3P57 - chains C and P of the 13 polymer chains in the assembly; structure by X-ray diffraction, 2.19 A resolution.

# Chain C
Name: Myocyte-specific enhancer factor 2A
Source organism: Homo sapiens
Notes: fragment: N terminal domain
UniProt: Q02078 (MEF2A_HUMAN); numbering as in UniProt (aligned over 2-91)
Amino-acid sequence (90 residues; row label = number of the first residue in the row):
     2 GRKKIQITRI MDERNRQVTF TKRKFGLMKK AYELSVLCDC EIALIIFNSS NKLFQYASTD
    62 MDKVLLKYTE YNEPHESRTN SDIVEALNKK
UniProt features mapped onto this chain:
  - DNA-binding region: Ala58 to Glu86 (Mef2-type)
  - modified residue: Ser59 (Phosphoserine)

# Chain P
Name: Histone acetyltransferase p300
Source organism: Homo sapiens
Notes: EC 2.3.1.48
UniProt: Q09472 (EP300_HUMAN); residues 4-113 here correspond to UniProt positions 1726-1835 (UniProt number = residue number + 1722)
Amino-acid sequence (112 residues; row label = number of the first residue in the row):
     2 HMSPGDSRRL SIQRCIQSLV HACQCRNANC SLPSCQKMKR VVQHTKGCKR KTNGGCPICK
    62 QLIALCCYHA KHCQENKCPV PFCLNIKQKL RQQQLQHRLQ QAQMLRRRMA SM
Disordered / not traced: 50-56
Differences from the reference sequence: expression tag (2-3)
UniProt features mapped onto this chain:
  - zinc finger: Gly6 to Ile87 (TAZ-type 2)
  - modified residue: Ser4 (Phosphoserine)
Metal / ion sites: Zn2+ site 1: His22, Cys26, Cys31, Cys36; Zn2+ site 2: His45, Cys49, Cys57, Cys60; Zn2+ site 3: His70, Cys74, Cys79, Cys84
From the paper describing this entry:
  - mutagenesis - Q93A, Q93Y: unchanged binding to Myocyte-specific enhancer factor 2A (chain C)
  - mutagenesis - R9A/Y69A, Q18Y: increased binding to Myocyte-specific enhancer factor 2A (chain C)
  - mutagenesis - L11A/R15A/Q18A, L11R/R15A, L96A/L100A: decreased binding to Myocyte-specific enhancer factor 2A (chain C)

# How chain C and chain P interact
Pairs across the interface (8):
  Leu67(C) with His22(P); Leu33(P), hydrophobic
  Thr70(C) with Arg15(P); Gln18(P)
  Glu71(C) with Ser19(P); Leu33(P); Pro34(P); Ser35(P), hydrogen bond
Also at the interface, not in a pair above, chain C (5 interface residues in all): Leu66, Lys68
Interface features reported in the paper:
  - pairs named by the authors: Arg15(P)-Thr70(C) (hydrophobic contact), Gln18(P)-Leu67(C) (hydrophobic contact), His22(P)-Leu67(C) (hydrophobic contact), Leu33(P)-Leu67(C) (hydrophobic contact), Pro34(P)-Glu71(C) (hydrophobic contact), Ser35(P)-Glu71(C) (hydrogen bond)

# In short
The interface between chain C and chain P involves 5 residues on one side and 7 on the other, with 1 hydrogen
bond. Its one hydrogen-bonded contact is Glu71(C)-Ser35(P). The authors report hydrophobic contacts between
Arg15(P) and Thr70(C), Gln18(P) and Leu67(C) and His22(P) and Leu67(C) among others; a hydrogen bond between
Ser35(P) and Glu71(C). The paper reports that L11A/R15A/Q18A, L11R/R15A and L96A/L100A of chain P reduce
binding to Myocyte-specific enhancer factor 2A (chain C); R9A/Y69A and Q18Y of chain P increase binding to
Myocyte-specific enhancer factor 2A (chain C); 7 substitutions were tested in all.
Here chain C is Myocyte-specific enhancer factor 2A and chain P is Histone acetyltransferase p300, both from
Homo sapiens. Entry 3P57 (Crystal structure of the p300 TAZ2 domain bound to MEF2 on DNA) was determined by
X-ray diffraction.
